PDB entry 6NHX | X-ray diffraction, 1.40 A resolution | chain A

Chain A:
Protein: ATP-dependent DNA ligase
From: Mycobacterium tuberculosis
Notes: EC 6.5.1.1
UniProt: A0A0T9BTX3 (A0A0T9BTX3_MYCTX); aligned to UniProt positions 1-302 over residues 452-755 (the alignment contains insertions or deletions, so no single offset holds)
Amino-acid sequence (307 residues; each row starts with the number of its first residue; note: 2 numbers in that range are skipped by the numbering (no residue carries them; nothing is unmodelled there)):
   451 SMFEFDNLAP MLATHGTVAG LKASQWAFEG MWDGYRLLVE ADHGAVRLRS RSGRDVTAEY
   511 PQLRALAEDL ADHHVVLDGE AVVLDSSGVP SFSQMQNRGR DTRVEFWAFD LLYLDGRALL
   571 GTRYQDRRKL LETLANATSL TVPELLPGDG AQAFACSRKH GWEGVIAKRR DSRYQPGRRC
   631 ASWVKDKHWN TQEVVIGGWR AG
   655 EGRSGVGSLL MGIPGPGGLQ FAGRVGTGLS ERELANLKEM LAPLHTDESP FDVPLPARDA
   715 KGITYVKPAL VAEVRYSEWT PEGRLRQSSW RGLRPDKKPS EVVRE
Unresolved in the structure: 451-452, 655-658
Construct notes: expression tag (451); engineered mutation Met481 (Lys30 in A0A0T9BTX3)
Ligand contacts: ATP (adenosine-5'-triphosphate): Ala463, Glu479, Gly480, Met481, Trp482, Arg486, Arg501, Glu530, Phe559, Ile616, Lys618, Arg629, Trp633, Lys635, Lys637, Glu727, Arg745, Arg748
From the paper describing this entry:
  - conformationally variable residues (domain motion): Arg686, Glu693, Asp701
  - binding site for ATP: Arg486, Arg501, Arg629, Lys635, Arg745, Arg748
  - contacts within the chain: Asp483-Arg745 (salt bridge), Glu613-Arg729 (salt bridge), Glu727-Arg745 (salt bridge), Glu727-Arg748 (salt bridge)
  - binding site for 2-(N-morpholino)-ethanesulfonic acid: Arg486, Arg501
  - mutagenesis - R501A, R629A, E727A, R745A, R748A: decreased catalytic activity
  - catalytic residues: Arg501, Arg629, Lys635, Lys637 (proposed by the authors, not directly observed)

Summary:
Ligands of chain A: ATP. From the paper: catalytic residues Arg501, Arg629 and Lys635 among others; R501A,
R629A and E727A, among others, reduce catalytic activity; 5 substitutions were tested in all.
Chain A is ATP-dependent DNA ligase (Mycobacterium tuberculosis); the structure, mycobacterial DNA ligase D
complexed with ATP and MES, was determined by X-ray diffraction together with 6NHZ from the same study.
